5NJE - chain A; structure by X-ray diffraction, 1.98 A resolution.

== Chain A ==
Protein: Serine/threonine-protein kinase PLK1
Organism: Homo sapiens
Notes: EC 2.7.11.21; fragment: Polo-box domain
UniProtKB: P53350 (PLK1_HUMAN); residue numbers follow UniProt; this construct covers 371-603
Amino-acid sequence (237 residues; row label = number of the first residue in the row):
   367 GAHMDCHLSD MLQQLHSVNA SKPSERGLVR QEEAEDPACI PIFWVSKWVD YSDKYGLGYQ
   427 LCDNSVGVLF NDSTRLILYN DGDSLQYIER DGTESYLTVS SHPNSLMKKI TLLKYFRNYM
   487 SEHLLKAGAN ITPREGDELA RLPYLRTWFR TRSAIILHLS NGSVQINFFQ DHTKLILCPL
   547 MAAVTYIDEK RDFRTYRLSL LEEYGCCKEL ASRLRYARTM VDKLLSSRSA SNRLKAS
Not modelled in the structure: 367-370, 499-506, 594-603
Differences from the reference sequence: expression tag (367-370)
Ligand contacts: Alpha-Bromo-3-Iodotoluene (8Z5): Tyr417, Tyr421, Leu478, Tyr481, Phe482, Tyr485
Curated features (UniProtKB/Swiss-Prot):
  - region: Ala493 to Arg507 (Linker), His538 to Lys540 (Important for interaction with phosphorylated proteins)
  - modified residue: Ser375 (Phosphoserine), Ser450 (Phosphoserine), Thr498 (Phosphothreonine)
  - cross-link: Lys492 (Glycyl lysine isopeptide (Lys-Gly) (interchain with G-Cter in ubiquitin))
  - mutagenesis: Trp414 (W414F: Abolishes interaction with CDC25C and reduces centrosomal localization; W414F: No effect on centrosomal localization, nor on S-phase progression; when asscociated with A-427 ...), Val415 (V415A: Loss of centrosomal localization and of S-phase progression; when associated with A- 414 and A-427), Leu427 (L427A: No effect on centrosomal localization, nor on S-phase progression; when associated with A-414. Loss of centrosomal localization and of S-phase progression; when associated with A- 414 and A-415), Lys492 (K492R: Severe mitotic defects leading to prometaphase delay. Increased localization at kinetochores leading to increased levels of phosphorylated BUBR1), His538 (H538A: In pincer mutant; loss of centrosomal location and decreased interaction with phosphorylated CDC25C and BUB1; when associated with M-540), Lys540 (K540M: In pincer mutant; loss of centrosomal location and decreased interaction with phosphorylated CDC25C and BUB1; when associated with A-538)
From the paper describing this entry:
  - conformationally variable residues (side-chain flip): Tyr417, Tyr481
  - binding site for Alpha-Bromo-3-Iodotoluene: Tyr417, Tyr421, Leu478, Tyr481, Phe482, Tyr485
  - mutagenesis - Y421A/L478A/Y481D: decreased binding to FDPPLHSpTA phosphopeptide (from molecular simulation)
  - mutagenesis - Y421A/L478A/Y481D, H538A/K540M: decreased growth
  - mutagenesis - Y421A/L478A/Y481D: decreased localization

== In short ==
Chain A binds Alpha-Bromo-3-Iodotoluene. From UniProt: 6 mutagenesis sites. From the paper: a binding site for
Alpha-Bromo-3-Iodotoluene at Tyr417, Tyr421 and Leu478 among others; Y421A/L478A/Y481D and H538A/K540M reduce
growth.
Chain A is Serine/threonine-protein kinase PLK1 (Homo sapiens); the structure, The structure of the polo-box
domain (PBD) of polo-like kinase 1 (Plk1) in complex with Alpha-Bromo-3-Iodotoluene, was determined by X-ray
diffraction together with 5NFU from the same study.
